3UBF - chain A; structure by X-ray diffraction, 2.50 A resolution.

# Chain A
Molecule: Neural-cadherin
Source organism: Drosophila melanogaster
UniProt: O15943 (CADN_DROME); residue numbers follow UniProt; this construct covers 439-753
Amino-acid sequence (316 residues; numbered 438 to 753; the number before each row is that of its first residue):
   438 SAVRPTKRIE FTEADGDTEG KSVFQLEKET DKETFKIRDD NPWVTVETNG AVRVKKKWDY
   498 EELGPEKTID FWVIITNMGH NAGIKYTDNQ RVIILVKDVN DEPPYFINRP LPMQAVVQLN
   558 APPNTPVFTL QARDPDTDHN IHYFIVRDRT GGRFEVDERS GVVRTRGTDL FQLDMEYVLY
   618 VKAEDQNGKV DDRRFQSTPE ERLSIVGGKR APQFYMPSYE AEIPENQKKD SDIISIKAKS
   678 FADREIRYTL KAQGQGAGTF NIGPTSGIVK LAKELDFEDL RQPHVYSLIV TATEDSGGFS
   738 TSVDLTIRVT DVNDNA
Unresolved in the structure: 515-521, 626-632, 750-753
Sequence notes: expression tag (438)
Ion coordination: Zn2+ site 1 near Ser438 (its only coordinating residue here); Ca2+: Glu450, Asp496, Glu498, Asp575; Zn2+ site 2: Asp496, Asp575; Zn2+ site 3: Glu498, Asp535, Asp573; Zn2+ site 4 near Glu539 (its only coordinating residue here); Zn2+ site 5 near Asp573 (its only coordinating residue here); Zn2+ site 6: His576, Asp622; Zn2+ site 7: His579, Glu595; Zn2+ site 8 near Asp594 (its only coordinating residue here); Zn2+ site 9 near Asp606 (its only coordinating residue here); Zn2+ site 10 near Glu637 (its only coordinating residue here); Zn2+ site 11: Glu662, Glu715, Asp748; 5 more Zn2+ sites not listed

# In short
Glu498, Asp535 and Asp573 form the Zn2+ site 3. The Zn2+ site 7 is built by His579 and Glu595.
Chain A is Neural-cadherin (Drosophila melanogaster); the structure, Crystal structure of Drosophila
N-cadherin EC1-3, I, was determined by X-ray diffraction, deposited together with 3UBG and 3UBH.
